2LEV - chains A and C of the 3 polymer chains in the assembly; structure by solution NMR.

== Chain A ==
Protein: Ler
Organism: Escherichia coli
Notes: fragment: sequence database residues 56-102
Reference sequence: E9N650 (E9N650_ECOLX); residues 1-47 here correspond to UniProt positions 56-102 (UniProt number = residue number + 55)
Sequence (57 residues; row label = number of the first residue in the row; numbers below 1 keep their minus sign (Ser-9 is residue -9)):
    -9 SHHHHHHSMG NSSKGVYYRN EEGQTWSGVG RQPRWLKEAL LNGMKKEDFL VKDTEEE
Differences from the reference sequence: expression tag (-9 to 0)

== Chain C ==
Molecule: 15-nt DNA strand
Sequence (15 nucleotides; row label = number of the first residue in the row):
    16 CCTATCAATT ATCGC

== How chain A and chain C interact ==
Pairs across the interface - 11 pairs, chain A then chain C:
  Gln14(A) with DT25(C), phosphate contact
  Trp16(A) with DT24(C), phosphate contact
  Ser17(A) with DT24(C), phosphate contact
  Val19(A) with DA23(C), sugar contact
  Gly20(A) with DA23(C), sugar contact
  Arg21(A) with DA22(C), base contact; DA23(C), base contact; DT24(C), sugar contact
  Pro23(A) with DT24(C), phosphate contact; DT25(C), phosphate contact
  Trp25(A) with DT25(C), phosphate contact
Interface residues without a listed pair, chain A (9 interface residues in all): Thr15

== In short ==
Chain A and chain C form an interface of 9 and 4 residues respectively.
Here chain A is Ler (Escherichia coli) and chain C is a 15-nt DNA strand. Entry 2LEV (Structure of the DNA
complex of the C-Terminal domain of Ler) was determined by solution NMR.
